PDB entry 5ZHS | X-ray diffraction, 1.49 A resolution | chain A

Chain A:
Name: Strigolactone esterase D14
From: Oryza sativa subsp. japonica
Notes: EC 3.1.-.-
UniProt: Q10QA5 (D14_ORYSJ); numbering as in UniProt (aligned over 54-318)
Sequence (274 residues; numbered 45 to 318; the number before each row is that of its first residue):
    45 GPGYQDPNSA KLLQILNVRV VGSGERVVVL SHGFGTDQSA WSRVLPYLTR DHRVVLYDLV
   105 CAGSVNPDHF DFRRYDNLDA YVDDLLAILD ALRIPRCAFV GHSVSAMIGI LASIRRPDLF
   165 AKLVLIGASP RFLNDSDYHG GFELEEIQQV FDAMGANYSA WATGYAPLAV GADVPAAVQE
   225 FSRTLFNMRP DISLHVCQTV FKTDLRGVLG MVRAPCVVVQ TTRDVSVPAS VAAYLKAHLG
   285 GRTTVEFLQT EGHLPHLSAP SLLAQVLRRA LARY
Unresolved in the structure: 45-54
Sequence notes: expression tag (45-53)
Glycans and other covalent adducts: (4-phenylpiperazin-1-yl)(1H-1,2,3-triazol-1-yl)methanone (KAT) linked to S147
Small-molecule neighbours: KAT ((4-phenylpiperazin-1-yl)(1H-1,2,3-triazol-1-yl)methanone): G77, F78, V148, F176, F186, I191, V194, W205, Y209, C241, V244, F245, S270, H297
Curated features (UniProtKB/Swiss-Prot):
  - active site: S147 (Nucleophile), D268, H297
  - binding site (substrate): S147, C241, H297
Reported in the primary citation:
  - binding site for KAT: F78, S147, V148, F176, F186, I191, V194, W205, Y209, C241, V244, F245, S270, H297

In short:
Compound KAT is covalently linked to S147. UniProt lists 3 active-site residues and 3 substrate-binding
residues. From the paper: a binding site for KAT at F78, S147 and V148 among others.
Chain A is Strigolactone esterase D14 (Oryza sativa subsp. japonica); the structure, Crystal structure of
OsD14 in complex with covalently bound KK052, was determined by X-ray diffraction together with 5ZHR and 5ZHT
from the same study.
